Entry 5L5J (X-ray diffraction, 2.90 A resolution); this record covers chains V and W of the 28 polymer chains in the assembly.

# Chain V
Molecule: Proteasome subunit beta type-2
Organism: Saccharomyces cerevisiae (strain ATCC 204508 / S288c)
Notes: EC 3.4.25.1
UniProt: P25043 (PSB2_YEAST); residues 1-232 here correspond to UniProt positions 30-261 (UniProt number = residue number + 29)
Amino-acid sequence (232 residues; numbered 1 to 232; the number before each row is that of its first residue):
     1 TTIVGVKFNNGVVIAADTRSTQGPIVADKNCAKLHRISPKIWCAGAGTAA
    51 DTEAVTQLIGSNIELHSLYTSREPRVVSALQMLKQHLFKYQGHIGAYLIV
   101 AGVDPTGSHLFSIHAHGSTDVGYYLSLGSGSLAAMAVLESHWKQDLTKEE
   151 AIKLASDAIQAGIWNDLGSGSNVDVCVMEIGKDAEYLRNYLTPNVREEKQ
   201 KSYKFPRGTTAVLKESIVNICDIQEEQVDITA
Unresolved in the structure: 227-232
Swiss-Prot annotation at these positions:
  - active site: Thr-1 (Nucleophile)
Covalently attached groups: compound 6N5 linked to Thr-1
Bound ions: Mg2+: Ile-163, Asp-166 (shared with 1 residue of chain L)
Residues lining bound ligands: 6N5 (N-[(2S)-1-[[(2S)-3-(4-methoxyphenyl)-1-[[(2S,3S,4R)-4-methyl-3,5-bis(oxidanyl)-1-phenyl-pentan-2-yl]amino]-1-oxidanylidene-propan-2-yl]amino]-1-oxidanylidene-propan-2-yl]-1-methyl-5H-indene-2-carboxamide): Arg-19, Ser-20, Thr-21, Gln-22, Cys-31, Lys-33, His-35, Gly-45, Ala-46, Gly-47, Thr-48, Ala-49, Thr-52, Ser-129, Gly-168

# Chain W
Molecule: Proteasome subunit beta type-3
Organism: Saccharomyces cerevisiae (strain ATCC 204508 / S288c)
Notes: EC 3.4.25.1
UniProt: P25451 (PSB3_YEAST); residues 0-204 here correspond to UniProt positions 1-205 (UniProt number = residue number + 1)
Amino-acid sequence (205 residues; each row starts with the number of its first residue; numbering starts at 0):
     0 MSDPSSINGGIVVAMTGKDCVAIACDLRLGSQSLGVSNKFEKIFHYGHVF
    50 LGITGLATDVTTLNEMFRYKTNLYKLKEERAIEPETFTQLVSSSLYERRF
   100 GPYFVGPVVAGINSKSGKPFIAGFDLIGCIDEAKDFIVSGTASDQLFGMC
   150 ESLYEPNLEPEDLFETISQALLNAADRDALSGWGAVVYIIKKDEVVKRYL
   200 KMRQD
Unresolved in the structure: 0
Swiss-Prot annotation at these positions:
  - modified residue: Ser-30 (Phosphoserine)
  - cross-link: Lys-69 (Glycyl lysine isopeptide (Lys-Gly) (interchain with G-Cter in ubiquitin))
Bound ions: Mg2+: Asp-204 (shared with 3 residues of chain K)
Residues lining bound ligands: 6N5 (N-[(2S)-1-[[(2S)-3-(4-methoxyphenyl)-1-[[(2S,3S,4R)-4-methyl-3,5-bis(oxidanyl)-1-phenyl-pentan-2-yl]amino]-1-oxidanylidene-propan-2-yl]amino]-1-oxidanylidene-propan-2-yl]-1-methyl-5H-indene-2-carboxamide): Arg-98, Asp-124, Leu-125, Ile-126, Cys-128

# Chain V / chain W interface
Contacting residue pairs (59):
  Ile-25(V) / Asp-143(W)
  Ile-25(V) / Phe-146(W)  hydrophobic
  Val-26(V) / Phe-146(W)
  Ala-27(V) / Asp-130(W)
  Asp-28(V) / Asp-130(W)
  Lys-29(V) / Glu-150(W)  salt bridge
  Thr-48(V) / Arg-98(W)
  Ala-49(V) / Cys-128(W)  hydrophobic
  Ala-50(V) / Tyr-95(W)
  Ala-50(V) / Cys-128(W)
  Asp-51(V) / Tyr-95(W)  hydrogen bond
  Asp-51(V) / Arg-98(W)  salt bridge
  Ala-54(V) / Tyr-95(W)
  Tyr-90(V) / Phe-99(W)  hydrophobic
  His-93(V) / Arg-98(W)  hydrogen bond (backbone-side chain)
  His-93(V) / Phe-99(W)
  Ile-94(V) / Phe-99(W)  hydrophobic
  Arg-196(V) / Glu-150(W)  salt bridge
  Lys-199(V) / Glu-150(W)
  Lys-199(V) / Ser-151(W)
  Lys-199(V) / Tyr-153(W)  hydrogen bond (side chain-backbone)
  Ser-202(V) / Glu-154(W)  hydrogen bond
  Tyr-203(V) / Ser-151(W)
  Tyr-203(V) / Leu-152(W)  hydrophobic
  Lys-204(V) / Glu-154(W)
  Lys-204(V) / Asp-161(W)  salt bridge
  Phe-205(V) / Leu-152(W)  hydrophobic
  Phe-205(V) / Glu-164(W)
  Phe-205(V) / Gln-168(W)
  Arg-207(V) / Glu-160(W)  salt bridge
  Arg-207(V) / Asp-161(W)  salt bridge
  Gly-208(V) / Glu-164(W)  hydrogen bond (backbone-side chain)
  Thr-209(V) / Glu-164(W)  hydrogen bond (backbone-side chain)
  Thr-210(V) / Glu-164(W)  hydrogen bond
  Thr-210(V) / Ser-167(W)
  Thr-210(V) / Gln-168(W)  hydrogen bond
  Thr-210(V) / Leu-199(W)
  Ala-211(V) / Leu-199(W)
  Ala-211(V) / Lys-200(W)  hydrogen bond (backbone-backbone)
  Val-212(V) / Phe-163(W)  hydrophobic
  Val-212(V) / Tyr-198(W)
  Leu-213(V) / Tyr-198(W)  hydrogen bond (backbone-backbone)
  Leu-213(V) / Leu-199(W)
  Leu-213(V) / Lys-200(W)
  Lys-214(V) / Lys-196(W)
  Lys-214(V) / Arg-197(W)
  Lys-214(V) / Tyr-198(W)  hydrogen bond (backbone-backbone)
  Glu-215(V) / Lys-196(W)
  Glu-215(V) / Arg-197(W)  salt bridge
  Ser-216(V) / Val-195(W)
  Ser-216(V) / Lys-196(W)  hydrogen bond (backbone-backbone)
  Ile-217(V) / Val-194(W)
  Val-218(V) / His-44(W)
  Val-218(V) / Val-194(W)  hydrogen bond (backbone-backbone)
  Val-218(V) / Lys-196(W)
  Asn-219(V) / His-44(W)
  Ile-220(V) / Gly-46(W)
  Ile-220(V) / His-47(W)
  Asp-222(V) / Lys-74(W)  salt bridge
Other interface residues (no listed pair), chain V (37 interface residues in all): Gln-22, Gly-95, Pro-206
Other interface residues (no listed pair), chain W (37 interface residues in all): Phe-49, Asp-124, Ile-126, Leu-157, Glu-158, Thr-165, Leu-171, Tyr-187

# Summary
The chain V/chain W interface involves 37 residues from each chain; the contacts include 13 hydrogen bonds and
8 salt bridges. Polar contacts include Lys-29(V)/Glu-150(W), Asp-51(V)/Arg-98(W) and Arg-196(V)/Glu-150(W).
Chain W binds compound 6N5. Covalently linked compound 6N5: at Thr-1(V).
Chain V is Proteasome subunit beta type-2 and chain W is Proteasome subunit beta type-3, both from
Saccharomyces cerevisiae (strain ATCC 204508 / S288c); the structure, Yeast 20S proteasome with human beta5i
(1-138) and human beta6 (97-111; 118-133) in complex with epoxyketone ..., was determined by X-ray diffraction
(same publication as 5L52, 5L54, 5L55, 5L5A, 5L5B, 5L5D and 30 further entries).
